Entry 5V4H (X-ray diffraction, 1.22 A resolution); this record covers chain A.

Chain A:
Molecule: Lysozyme C
Organism: Gallus gallus
Notes: EC 3.2.1.17
UniProtKB: P00698 (LYSC_CHICK); residues 1-129 here correspond to UniProt positions 19-147 (UniProt number = residue number + 18)
Sequence (129 residues; each row starts with the number of its first residue):
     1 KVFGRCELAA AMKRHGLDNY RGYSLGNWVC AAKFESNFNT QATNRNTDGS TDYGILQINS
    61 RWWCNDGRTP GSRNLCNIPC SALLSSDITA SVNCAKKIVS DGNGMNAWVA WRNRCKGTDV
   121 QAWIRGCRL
Disulfides: Cys6-Cys127, Cys30-Cys115, Cys64-Cys80, Cys76-Cys94
Ion coordination: para-cymene ruthenium chloride Ru near His15 (its only coordinating residue here); Na+: Ser60, Cys64, Ser72, Arg73
Residues lining bound ligands: para-cymene ruthenium chloride (RU7): Ala11, Arg14, His15, Ser86, Asp87, Ile88, Thr89

In short:
Bound to chain A: para-cymene ruthenium chloride. The Na+ site is built by Ser60, Cys64, Ser72 and Arg73.
Chain A is Lysozyme C (Gallus gallus); the structure, Ruthenium(II)(cymene)(chlorido)2-lysozyme adduct formed
when ruthenium(II)(cymene)(bromido)2 underwent ligand exchange, resulting in one binding site, was determined
by X-ray diffraction, deposited together with 5V4G and 5V4I.
